8ZJG - chains A and L of the 6 polymer chains in the assembly; structure by electron microscopy, 3.18 A resolution.

== Chain A ==
Molecule: Chemerin-like receptor 1
Organism: Homo sapiens
Notes: engineered mutation(s): M101P
Reference sequence: Q99788 (CML1_HUMAN); numbering as in UniProt (aligned over 1-373)
Chain sequence (373 residues; each row starts with the number of its first residue):
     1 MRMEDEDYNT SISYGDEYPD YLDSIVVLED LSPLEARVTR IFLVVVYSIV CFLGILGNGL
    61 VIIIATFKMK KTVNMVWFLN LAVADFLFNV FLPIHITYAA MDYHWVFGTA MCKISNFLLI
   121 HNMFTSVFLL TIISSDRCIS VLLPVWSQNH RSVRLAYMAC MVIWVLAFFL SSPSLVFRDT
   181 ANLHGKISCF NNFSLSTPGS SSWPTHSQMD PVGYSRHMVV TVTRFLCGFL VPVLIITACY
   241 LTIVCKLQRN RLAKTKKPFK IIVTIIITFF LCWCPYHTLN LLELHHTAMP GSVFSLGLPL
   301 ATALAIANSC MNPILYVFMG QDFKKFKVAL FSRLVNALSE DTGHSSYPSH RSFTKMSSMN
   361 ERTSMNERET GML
Unresolved in the structure: 1-19, 340-373
Disulfide bonds: Cys112-Cys189
Curated features (UniProtKB/Swiss-Prot):
  - modified residue: Ser339 (Phosphoserine), Thr342 (Phosphothreonine), Ser349 (Phosphoserine), Ser352 (Phosphoserine), Ser358 (Phosphoserine)
  - glycosylation (N-linked (GlcNAc...) asparagine): Asn9, Asn192
From the paper describing this entry:
  - mutagenesis - R178A, N191A, E283A, H286A: decreased signaling with Retinoic acid receptor responder protein 2 chemerinv (chain L)
  - mutagenesis - R178A, N191A, E283A, H286A: unchanged expression

== Chain L ==
Molecule: Retinoic acid receptor responder protein 2 chemerinv
Organism: Homo sapiens
Reference sequence: Q99969 (RARR2_HUMAN); residues 1-137 here correspond to UniProt positions 21-157 (UniProt number = residue number + 20)
Chain sequence (137 residues; each row starts with the number of its first residue):
     1 ELTEAQRRGL QVALEEFHKH PPVQWAFQET SVESAVDTPF PAGIFVRLEF KLQQTSCRKR
    61 DWKKPECKVR PNGRKRKCLA CIKLGSEDKV LGRLVHCPIE TQVLREAEEH QETQCLRVQR
   121 AGEDPHSFYF PGQFAFS
Unresolved in the structure: 21-33, 66-75, 100-108
Disulfide bonds: Cys78-Cys97, Cys81-Cys115

== Interface between chain A and chain L ==
Pairs across the interface - 70 pairs, chain A then chain L:
  Asp20(A) - Ser56(L)  hydrogen bond (backbone-backbone)
  Asp20(A) - Cys57(L)  hydrogen bond
  Asp20(A) - Arg76(L)  salt bridge
  Asp20(A) - Ile99(L)
  Tyr21(A) - Cys97(L)
  Tyr21(A) - Pro98(L)
  Tyr21(A) - Ile99(L)  hydrogen bond (side chain-backbone)
  Leu22(A) - Leu14(L)  hydrophobic
  Leu22(A) - Phe17(L)  hydrophobic
  Leu22(A) - Arg76(L)
  Leu22(A) - Cys97(L)  hydrogen bond (backbone-backbone)
  Asp23(A) - Phe17(L)
  Asp23(A) - Val95(L)
  Asp23(A) - His96(L)
  Asp23(A) - Cys97(L)  hydrogen bond (backbone-backbone)
  Ser24(A) - Phe17(L)
  Ser24(A) - Leu94(L)
  Ser24(A) - Val95(L)
  Ser24(A) - His96(L)
  Ile25(A) - Phe17(L)  hydrophobic
  Ile25(A) - Arg93(L)
  Ile25(A) - Leu94(L)
  Ile25(A) - Val95(L)  hydrogen bond (backbone-backbone)
  Val26(A) - Arg93(L)
  Val27(A) - Leu91(L)
  Val27(A) - Gly92(L)
  Val27(A) - Arg93(L)  hydrogen bond (backbone-backbone)
  Leu28(A) - Leu91(L)
  Leu92(A) - Phe136(L)  hydrophobic
  His95(A) - Ala135(L)  hydrogen bond (side chain-backbone)
  Tyr103(A) - Phe134(L)  hydrophobic
  Asn116(A) - Phe136(L)  hydrogen bond (side chain-backbone)
  Leu119(A) - Phe136(L)  hydrophobic
  Ile120(A) - Ser137(L)
  Arg178(A) - Gly132(L)  hydrogen bond (side chain-backbone)
  Arg178(A) - Ser137(L)  hydrogen bond (side chain-backbone)
  Leu183(A) - Phe130(L)  hydrophobic
  His184(A) - Phe40(L)
  His184(A) - Arg117(L)
  His184(A) - Gln119(L)  hydrogen bond
  Gly185(A) - Thr113(L)
  Gly185(A) - Arg117(L)
  Lys186(A) - Arg117(L)
  Lys186(A) - Arg120(L)
  Ser188(A) - Phe130(L)
  Ser188(A) - Gln133(L)  hydrogen bond
  Phe190(A) - Phe130(L)  hydrophobic
  Phe190(A) - Pro131(L)
  Asn191(A) - Pro131(L)  hydrogen bond (side chain-backbone)
  Asn191(A) - Gly132(L)
  Asn191(A) - Ser137(L)
  Trp203(A) - Phe130(L)  hydrophobic
  Thr205(A) - Ser127(L)
  His217(A) - Pro131(L)
  Arg224(A) - Ser137(L)  hydrogen bond
  Tyr276(A) - Phe136(L)
  Tyr276(A) - Ser137(L)
  Glu283(A) - Tyr129(L)  hydrogen bond
  Glu283(A) - Gly132(L)
  Glu283(A) - Gln133(L)
  His286(A) - His126(L)  hydrogen bond (backbone-side chain)
  His286(A) - Tyr129(L)
  Thr287(A) - His126(L)
  Met289(A) - His126(L)
  Pro290(A) - His126(L)
  Gly291(A) - His126(L)
  Phe294(A) - His126(L)
  Leu298(A) - Phe134(L)
  Thr302(A) - Phe136(L)
  Ile306(A) - Phe136(L)  hydrophobic
Other interface residues (no listed pair), chain A (46 interface residues in all): Phe88, His104, Met123, Cys189, Asn280, Ser295, Pro299, Ala305
Other interface residues (no listed pair), chain L (34 interface residues in all): His18, Thr55, Leu116, Phe128
From the paper, about this interface:
  - residue pairs: Asp20(A)-Cys57(L) (hydrogen bond), Asp23(A)-Cys97(L) (backbone contact), Ile25(A)-Val95(L) (hydrogen bond), Val27(A)-Arg93(L) (backbone contact), Arg178(A)-Ser137(L) (hydrogen bond), His184(A)-Gln119(L) (hydrogen bond), Gly185(A)-Arg117(L) (hydrogen bond), Asn191(A)-Pro131(L) (hydrogen bond), Glu283(A)-Tyr129(L) (hydrogen bond), His286(A)-His126(L) (hydrogen bond)
  - interface residues, chain L: His126(L), Phe136(L), Ser137(L)

== Overview ==
46 residues of chain A and 34 residues of chain L are in contact; the contacts include 17 hydrogen bonds and 1
salt bridge. Polar contacts include Asp20(A)-Arg76(L), Asp20(A)-Cys57(L) and Tyr21(A)-Ile99(L). The paper
describes hydrogen bonds between Asp20(A) and Cys57(L), Ile25(A) and Val95(L) and Arg178(A) and Ser137(L)
among others; backbone contacts between Asp23(A) and Cys97(L) and Val27(A) and Arg93(L). The paper reports
that R178A, N191A and E283A of chain A, among others, reduce signaling with Retinoic acid receptor responder
protein 2 chemerinv (chain L); interface residues His126(L), Phe136(L) and Ser137(L).
Chain A is Chemerin-like receptor 1 and chain L is Retinoic acid receptor responder protein 2 chemerinv, both
from Homo sapiens; the structure, Cryo-EM structure of human CMKLR1-Gi complex bound to chemerin, was
determined by electron microscopy.
